Entry 8IOE (electron microscopy, 2.86 A resolution); this record covers chains A and B of the 12 polymer chains in the assembly.

# Chain A (and B)
Name: Probable phosphoketolase
Source organism: Synechococcus elongatus (strain ATCC 33912 / PCC 7942 / FACHB-805)
Notes: chain B of this document is another copy of the same molecule, construct and numbering; everything in this record applies to it too
Reference sequence: A0A8T9U4A0 (A0A8T9U4A0_SYNEL); residues 1-796 here = UniProt positions 1-796
Amino-acid sequence (796 residues; row label = number of the first residue in the row):
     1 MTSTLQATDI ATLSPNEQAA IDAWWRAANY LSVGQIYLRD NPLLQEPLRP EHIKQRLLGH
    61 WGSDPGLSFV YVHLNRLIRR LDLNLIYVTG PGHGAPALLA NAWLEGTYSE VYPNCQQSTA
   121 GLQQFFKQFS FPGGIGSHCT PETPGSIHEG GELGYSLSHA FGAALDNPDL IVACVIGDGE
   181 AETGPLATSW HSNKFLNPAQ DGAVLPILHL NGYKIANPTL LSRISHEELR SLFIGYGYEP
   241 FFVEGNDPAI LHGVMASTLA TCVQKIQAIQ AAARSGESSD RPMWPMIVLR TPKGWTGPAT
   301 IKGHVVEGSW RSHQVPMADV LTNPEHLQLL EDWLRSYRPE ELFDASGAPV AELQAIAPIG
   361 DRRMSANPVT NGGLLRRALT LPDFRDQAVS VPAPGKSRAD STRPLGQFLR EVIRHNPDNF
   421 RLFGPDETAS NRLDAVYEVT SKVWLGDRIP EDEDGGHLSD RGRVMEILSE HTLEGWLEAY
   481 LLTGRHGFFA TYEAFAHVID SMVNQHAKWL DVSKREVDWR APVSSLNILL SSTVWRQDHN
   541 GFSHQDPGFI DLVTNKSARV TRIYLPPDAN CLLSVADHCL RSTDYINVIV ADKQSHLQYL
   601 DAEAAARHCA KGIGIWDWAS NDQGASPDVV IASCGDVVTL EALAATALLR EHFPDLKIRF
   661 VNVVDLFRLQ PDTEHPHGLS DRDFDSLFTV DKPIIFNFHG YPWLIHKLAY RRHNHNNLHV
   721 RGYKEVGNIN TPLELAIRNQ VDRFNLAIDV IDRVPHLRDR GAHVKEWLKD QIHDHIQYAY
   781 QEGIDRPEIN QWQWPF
Not modelled in the structure: 1-8, 473 (chain B: 1-8)
Ion coordination: Mg2+: Asp178, Asn211, Tyr213 (together with thiamine diphosphate)
Ligand contacts:
  - thiamine diphosphate (TPP), molecule 1: Ser63, Pro91, His93, Gly151, Glu152, Leu153, Gly177, Asp178, Gly179, Glu180, Thr183, His209, Asn211, Tyr213, Lys214, Ile215, Thr219, Lys293, His313
  - thiamine diphosphate (TPP), molecule 2: Asp426, Glu427, Leu468, Phe495, Gly541

# Interface between chain A and chain B
Contacting residue pairs (199; chain A residue first):
  Arg39(A) - Glu782(B)  salt bridge
  Gln55(A) - Glu782(B)
  Gln55(A) - Ile784(B)
  Arg56(A) - Asn730(B)  hydrogen bond (side chain-backbone)
  Arg56(A) - Thr731(B)
  Arg56(A) - Pro732(B)
  His60(A) - His539(B)  hydrogen bond (side chain-backbone)
  His60(A) - Asn540(B)
  Lys127(A) - Tyr780(B)
  Ser130(A) - Ile729(B)
  Phe131(A) - Ile729(B)
  Phe131(A) - Tyr780(B)
  Phe131(A) - Gln781(B)
  Phe131(A) - Glu782(B)
  Phe131(A) - Gly783(B)
  Pro132(A) - Thr731(B)
  Pro132(A) - Glu734(B)
  Pro132(A) - Ala779(B)
  Pro132(A) - Tyr780(B)  hydrophobic
  Pro132(A) - Gly783(B)
  Gly133(A) - Tyr780(B)
  Ile135(A) - Asn728(B)
  Gly136(A) - Asn728(B)
  Gly136(A) - Ile729(B)
  Ser137(A) - Ile729(B)
  His138(A) - Gly541(B)  hydrogen bond (side chain-backbone)
  Thr140(A) - Asn728(B)
  Glu142(A) - Asn728(B)  hydrogen bond
  Glu149(A) - Phe542(B)
  Gly151(A) - Phe542(B)
  Glu152(A) - Phe495(B)
  Glu152(A) - Phe542(B)
  Gly179(A) - Leu468(B)
  Glu182(A) - Thr188(B)  hydrogen bond (backbone-side chain)
  Glu182(A) - Ile467(B)
  Glu182(A) - Leu468(B)
  Glu182(A) - Ser469(B)  hydrogen bond (side chain-backbone)
  Thr183(A) - Thr188(B)  hydrogen bond (backbone-side chain)
  Gly184(A) - Gly184(B)
  Gly184(A) - Thr188(B)  hydrogen bond (backbone-side chain)
  Ala187(A) - Ala187(B)  hydrophobic
  Ala187(A) - Thr188(B)
  Thr188(A) - Glu182(B)  hydrogen bond (side chain-backbone)
  Thr188(A) - Thr183(B)  hydrogen bond (side chain-backbone)
  Thr188(A) - Gly184(B)  hydrogen bond (side chain-backbone)
  Thr188(A) - Ala187(B)
  His191(A) - Leu220(B)
  Lys194(A) - Leu220(B)
  Lys194(A) - Ile224(B)
  Tyr213(A) - Ile449(B)
  Tyr213(A) - Asp452(B)  hydrogen bond
  Lys214(A) - Asp426(B)
  Lys214(A) - Leu468(B)
  Ile215(A) - Asp426(B)
  Ile215(A) - Asn540(B)
  Ala216(A) - Asp426(B)
  Ala216(A) - Ala429(B)  hydrophobic
  Asn217(A) - Asp426(B)
  Asn217(A) - Lys442(B)
  Asn217(A) - Trp444(B)
  Asn217(A) - Leu458(B)
  Asn217(A) - Glu466(B)
  Pro218(A) - Trp444(B)
  Pro218(A) - Asp452(B)
  Pro218(A) - Leu458(B)  hydrophobic
  Thr219(A) - Trp444(B)
  Leu220(A) - His191(B)
  Leu220(A) - Lys194(B)
  Leu220(A) - Trp444(B)  hydrophobic
  Arg223(A) - Trp444(B)
  Arg223(A) - Asp447(B)
  Arg223(A) - Ile449(B)
  Arg223(A) - Asp452(B)  salt bridge
  Ile224(A) - Lys194(B)
  Glu228(A) - Ile234(B)
  Glu228(A) - Gly235(B)
  Glu228(A) - Arg281(B)  salt bridge
  Glu228(A) - Met283(B)
  Ser231(A) - Ser231(B)
  Ser231(A) - Leu232(B)
  Ser231(A) - Ile234(B)
  Ser231(A) - Gly235(B)
  Leu232(A) - Ser231(B)
  Leu232(A) - Leu232(B)  hydrophobic
  Leu232(A) - Gly235(B)
  Leu232(A) - Tyr236(B)  hydrophobic
  Ile234(A) - Glu228(B)
  Ile234(A) - Ser231(B)
  Gly235(A) - Glu228(B)
  Gly235(A) - Ser231(B)
  Gly235(A) - Leu232(B)
  Tyr236(A) - Leu232(B)  hydrophobic
  Tyr236(A) - Tyr236(B)  hydrogen bond
  Arg281(A) - Glu228(B)  salt bridge
  Met283(A) - Glu228(B)
  His304(A) - Asp454(B)  salt bridge
  Trp310(A) - Gly455(B)
  Trp310(A) - Gly456(B)
  Arg311(A) - Asp454(B)
  Arg311(A) - Gly455(B)
  Gln314(A) - His539(B)  hydrogen bond
  Gln314(A) - Asn540(B)
  Asp426(A) - Lys214(B)
  Asp426(A) - Ile215(B)
  Asp426(A) - Ala216(B)
  Asp426(A) - Asn217(B)  hydrogen bond (side chain-backbone)
  Ala429(A) - Ala216(B)  hydrophobic
  Lys442(A) - Asn217(B)
  Trp444(A) - Asn217(B)
  Trp444(A) - Pro218(B)
  Trp444(A) - Thr219(B)
  Trp444(A) - Leu220(B)  hydrophobic
  Trp444(A) - Arg223(B)
  Asp447(A) - Arg223(B)
  Ile449(A) - Tyr213(B)
  Ile449(A) - Arg223(B)
  Asp452(A) - Tyr213(B)  hydrogen bond
  Asp452(A) - Pro218(B)
  Asp452(A) - Arg223(B)  salt bridge
  Asp454(A) - His304(B)  salt bridge
  Gly455(A) - Trp310(B)
  Gly455(A) - Arg311(B)
  Gly456(A) - Trp310(B)
  Leu458(A) - Asn217(B)
  Leu458(A) - Pro218(B)  hydrophobic
  Ile467(A) - Glu182(B)
  Leu468(A) - Gly179(B)
  Leu468(A) - Glu180(B)
  Leu468(A) - Glu182(B)  hydrogen bond (backbone-side chain)
  Leu468(A) - Thr183(B)
  Ser469(A) - Glu182(B)
  Ser469(A) - Gly184(B)
  His497(A) - Asp500(B)  salt bridge
  His497(A) - Asn504(B)
  Asp500(A) - His497(B)  salt bridge
  Asp500(A) - Asp500(B)
  Asn504(A) - His497(B)
  Asn504(A) - Asp546(B)  hydrogen bond
  Gln505(A) - Phe542(B)
  Lys508(A) - Phe542(B)
  Lys508(A) - Ser543(B)  hydrogen bond
  Lys508(A) - His544(B)
  Val512(A) - His544(B)
  His539(A) - Leu58(B)
  His539(A) - His60(B)  hydrogen bond (backbone-side chain)
  His539(A) - Gln314(B)  hydrogen bond
  Asn540(A) - His60(B)
  Asn540(A) - Ile215(B)
  Asn540(A) - His313(B)
  Gly541(A) - His138(B)  hydrogen bond (backbone-side chain)
  Phe542(A) - His138(B)
  Phe542(A) - Glu149(B)
  Phe542(A) - Gly151(B)
  Phe542(A) - Glu152(B)
  Phe542(A) - Gln505(B)
  Phe542(A) - Lys508(B)
  His544(A) - Lys508(B)  hydrogen bond (backbone-side chain)
  His544(A) - Val512(B)
  Asp546(A) - Asn504(B)  hydrogen bond
  Asp551(A) - Asn555(B)
  Asn555(A) - Asp551(B)
  Asn555(A) - Tyr701(B)
  Asn555(A) - Trp703(B)
  Trp703(A) - Asn555(B)
  Trp703(A) - Trp703(B)
  Trp703(A) - His706(B)
  Trp703(A) - Lys707(B)
  Trp703(A) - Tyr710(B)  hydrophobic
  His706(A) - Trp703(B)
  His706(A) - Tyr710(B)
  Lys707(A) - Trp703(B)
  Tyr710(A) - Trp703(B)  hydrophobic
  Tyr710(A) - His706(B)
  Tyr710(A) - His715(B)
  His715(A) - Tyr710(B)
  Asn728(A) - Gly134(B)
  Asn728(A) - Ile135(B)
  Asn728(A) - Gly136(B)
  Asn728(A) - Thr140(B)
  Asn728(A) - Glu142(B)
  Ile729(A) - Ser130(B)
  Ile729(A) - Pro132(B)
  Ile729(A) - Ile135(B)
  Ile729(A) - Gly136(B)
  Ile729(A) - Ser137(B)
  Asn730(A) - Arg56(B)  hydrogen bond (backbone-side chain)
  Thr731(A) - Arg56(B)
  Thr731(A) - Pro132(B)
  Pro732(A) - Arg56(B)
  Ala779(A) - Pro132(B)
  Tyr780(A) - Lys127(B)
  Tyr780(A) - Phe131(B)
  Tyr780(A) - Gly133(B)
  Glu782(A) - Arg39(B)  salt bridge
  Glu782(A) - Gln55(B)
  Glu782(A) - Phe131(B)
  Gly783(A) - Phe131(B)
  Gly783(A) - Pro132(B)
  Ile784(A) - Gln55(B)
Also at the interface, not in a pair above, chain A (109 interface residues in all): Leu58, Gly134, Pro185, Phe195, Leu221, Gly308, His313, Ser430, Glu451, His471, Phe495, Val498, Ser501, Gln537, Ser543, Lys556, Tyr701, Gln781
Also at the interface, not in a pair above, chain B (112 interface residues in all): Pro185, Phe195, Leu221, Gly237, Gly308, Glu451, His471, Val498, Ser501, Gln537, Leu552

# Overview
Chain A and chain B form an interface of 109 and 112 residues respectively, with 25 hydrogen bonds and 10 salt
bridges. Polar contacts include Arg39(A)-Glu782(B), Arg223(A)-Asp452(B) and Glu228(A)-Arg281(B). Ligands of
chain A: thiamine diphosphate. The Mg2+ site is built by Asp178(A), Asn211(A) and Tyr213(A).
Chain A and chain B are both Probable phosphoketolase (Synechococcus elongatus (strain ATCC 33912 / PCC 7942 /
FACHB-805)); the structure, Cryo-EM structure of cyanobacteria phosphoketolase in dodecameric assembly, was
determined by electron microscopy, deposited together with 8IO6, 8IO7, 8IO8, 8IO9 and 8IOA.
